7TFH - chains B and C of the 12 polymer chains in the assembly; structure by electron microscopy, 3.09 A resolution.

[Chain B]
Protein: Replication factor C subunit 4
Organism: Saccharomyces cerevisiae
UniProtKB: P40339 (RFC4_YEAST); numbering as in UniProt (aligned over 1-323)
Sequence (323 residues; each row starts with the number of its first residue):
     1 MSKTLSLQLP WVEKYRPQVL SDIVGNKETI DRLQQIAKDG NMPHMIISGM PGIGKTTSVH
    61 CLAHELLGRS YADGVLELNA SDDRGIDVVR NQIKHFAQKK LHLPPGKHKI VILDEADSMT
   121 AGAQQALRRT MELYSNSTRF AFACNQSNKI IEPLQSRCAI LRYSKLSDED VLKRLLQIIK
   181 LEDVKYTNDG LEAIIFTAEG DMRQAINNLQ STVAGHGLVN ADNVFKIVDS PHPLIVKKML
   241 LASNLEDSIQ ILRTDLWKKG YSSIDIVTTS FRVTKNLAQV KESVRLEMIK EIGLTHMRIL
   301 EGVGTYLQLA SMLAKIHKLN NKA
Unresolved in the structure: 1-3
Ligand contacts:
  - ATP-gamma-S (AGS; phosphothiophosphoric acid-adenylate ester), molecule 1: V12, E13, Y15, R16, P17, D22, I23, V24, G25, P51, G52, I53, G54, K55, T56, T57, N145, L166, R174, M202, R203
  - ATP-gamma-S (AGS), molecule 2: R128, E132, P153, R157
UniProt features mapped onto this chain:
  - binding site (ATP): V12, V24, G49 to T57, N145, R203
Reported in the primary citation:
  - binding site for Template strand: I86
  - binding site for Primer strand: K275

[Chain C]
Protein: Replication factor C subunit 3
Organism: Saccharomyces cerevisiae
UniProtKB: P38629 (RFC3_YEAST); numbering as in UniProt (aligned over 1-340)
Sequence (340 residues; row label = number of the first residue in the row):
     1 MSTSTEKRSK ENLPWVEKYR PETLDEVYGQ NEVITTVRKF VDEGKLPHLL FYGPPGTGKT
    61 STIVALAREI YGKNYSNMVL ELNASDDRGI DVVRNQIKDF ASTRQIFSKG FKLIILDEAD
   121 AMTNAAQNAL RRVIERYTKN TRFCVLANYA HKLTPALLSR CTRFRFQPLP QEAIERRIAN
   181 VLVHEKLKLS PNAEKALIEL SNGDMRRVLN VLQSCKATLD NPDEDEISDD VIYECCGAPR
   241 PSDLKAVLKS ILEDDWGTAH YTLNKVRSAK GLALIDLIEG IVKILEDYEL QNEETRVHLL
   301 TKLADIEYSI SKGGNDQIQG SAVIGAIKAS FENETVKANV
Unresolved in the structure: 1-5, 336-340
Ligand contacts:
  - ATP-gamma-S (AGS; phosphothiophosphoric acid-adenylate ester), molecule 1: V16, Y19, R20, P21, E26, V27, Y28, Q30, P54, P55, G56, T57, G58, K59, T60, S61, N148, L169, R177, M205, R206, L209
  - ATP-gamma-S (AGS), molecule 2: R131, E135, A156, R160
UniProt features mapped onto this chain:
  - binding site (ATP): V16 to Y19, R20, Y28, G53 to S61, N148, R206
  - modified residue: S2 (N-acetylserine)
Reported in the primary citation:
  - binding site for Template strand: I90, R94, T123

[Chain B / chain C interface]
Contacting residue pairs - 96 pairs, chain B then chain C:
  T4(B) - I70(C)
  T4(B) - Y71(C)
  T4(B) - S108(C)  hydrogen bond
  T4(B) - G110(C)
  L5(B) - V41(C)
  L5(B) - G44(C)
  L5(B) - F111(C)
  S6(B) - G44(C)
  L7(B) - G44(C)
  L7(B) - K45(C)
  L7(B) - L46(C)
  L7(B) - F111(C)  hydrophobic
  L7(B) - R142(C)
  Q8(B) - E43(C)  hydrogen bond (side chain-backbone)
  Q8(B) - G44(C)  hydrogen bond (backbone-backbone)
  Q8(B) - K45(C)
  Q8(B) - R142(C)  hydrogen bond (backbone-side chain)
  L9(B) - K139(C)
  P10(B) - T138(C)
  P10(B) - R142(C)
  E13(B) - E135(C)
  E13(B) - T138(C)
  T56(B) - R132(C)
  N79(B) - R132(C)
  A80(B) - N128(C)
  A80(B) - A129(C)
  S81(B) - R94(C)
  S81(B) - K98(C)  hydrogen bond (backbone-side chain)
  S81(B) - A129(C)
  S81(B) - R132(C)
  S81(B) - V133(C)
  D82(B) - K98(C)  salt bridge
  D83(B) - R94(C)  salt bridge
  D114(B) - R132(C)  salt bridge
  E115(B) - N128(C)
  E115(B) - R131(C)  salt bridge
  E115(B) - R132(C)
  E115(B) - R160(C)  salt bridge
  N145(B) - R131(C)  hydrogen bond
  D201(B) - S159(C)  hydrogen bond
  R203(B) - E135(C)  salt bridge
  R203(B) - S159(C)  hydrogen bond
  R203(B) - R160(C)
  Q204(B) - L158(C)
  Q204(B) - S159(C)
  N207(B) - S159(C)  hydrogen bond (side chain-backbone)
  S211(B) - T162(C)
  A214(B) - K39(C)
  A214(B) - F40(C)  hydrophobic
  A214(B) - K45(C)
  D229(B) - R163(C)  salt bridge
  D229(B) - R165(C)  salt bridge
  N244(B) - E293(C)
  L245(B) - E293(C)
  L245(B) - R296(C)
  L245(B) - V297(C)  hydrophobic
  E246(B) - E293(C)
  E246(B) - R296(C)  salt bridge
  R253(B) - E286(C)  salt bridge
  K258(B) - P168(C)
  K259(B) - R165(C)  hydrogen bond (backbone-side chain)
  K259(B) - P168(C)
  G260(B) - Y52(C)
  G260(B) - P54(C)
  G260(B) - P168(C)
  Y261(B) - Y52(C)  hydrophobic
  Y261(B) - R163(C)
  S262(B) - Y52(C)
  S262(B) - Y149(C)
  I264(B) - Y149(C)  hydrophobic
  I264(B) - H151(C)
  D265(B) - Y52(C)  hydrogen bond
  D265(B) - Y149(C)
  D265(B) - A150(C)  hydrogen bond (side chain-backbone)
  D265(B) - H151(C)  salt bridge
  T268(B) - H151(C)
  R298(B) - D305(C)  salt bridge
  R298(B) - Y308(C)
  E301(B) - Y308(C)  hydrogen bond
  V303(B) - Y308(C)  hydrophobic
  V303(B) - S311(C)
  T305(B) - E307(C)  hydrogen bond
  Y306(B) - E286(C)
  L307(B) - V282(C)  hydrophobic
  L307(B) - L300(C)  hydrophobic
  L307(B) - L303(C)  hydrophobic
  L307(B) - A304(C)
  L307(B) - E307(C)
  Q308(B) - A304(C)
  Q308(B) - E307(C)  hydrogen bond
  A310(B) - L300(C)
  S311(B) - L300(C)
  S311(B) - T301(C)
  S311(B) - A304(C)
  A314(B) - V297(C)
  K315(B) - T301(C)
Also at the interface, not in a pair above, chain B (56 interface residues in all): R16, P51, S118, Q210, G215, H216, I227, I249, K318
Also at the interface, not in a pair above, chain C (57 interface residues in all): E32, P47, G53, K109, N148, A156, C161, I278, E294

[In short]
The interface between chain B and chain C involves 56 residues on one side and 57 on the other; the contacts
include 15 hydrogen bonds and 12 salt bridges. Polar contacts include D82(B)-K98(C), D83(B)-R94(C) and
D114(B)-R132(C). The paper reports a binding site for Template strand at I86(B) and I90(C) among others; a
binding site for Primer strand at K275(B).
Here chain B is Replication factor C subunit 4 and chain C is Replication factor C subunit 3, both from
Saccharomyces cerevisiae. Entry 7TFH (Atomic model of the S. cerevisiae clamp-clamp loader complex PCNA-RFC
bound to two DNA molecules, one ...) was determined by electron microscopy, deposited together with 7TFI,
7TFJ, 7TFK and 7TFL.
